Entry 3KFU (X-ray diffraction, 3.00 A resolution); this record covers chains E and G of the 14 polymer chains in the assembly.

[Chain E]
Protein: Glutamyl-tRNA(Gln) amidotransferase subunit A
Organism: Thermus thermophilus
Notes: EC 6.3.5.-
UniProtKB: Q9LCX3 (GATA_THET8); residue numbers follow UniProt; this construct covers 1-471
Sequence (471 residues; row label = number of the first residue in the row):
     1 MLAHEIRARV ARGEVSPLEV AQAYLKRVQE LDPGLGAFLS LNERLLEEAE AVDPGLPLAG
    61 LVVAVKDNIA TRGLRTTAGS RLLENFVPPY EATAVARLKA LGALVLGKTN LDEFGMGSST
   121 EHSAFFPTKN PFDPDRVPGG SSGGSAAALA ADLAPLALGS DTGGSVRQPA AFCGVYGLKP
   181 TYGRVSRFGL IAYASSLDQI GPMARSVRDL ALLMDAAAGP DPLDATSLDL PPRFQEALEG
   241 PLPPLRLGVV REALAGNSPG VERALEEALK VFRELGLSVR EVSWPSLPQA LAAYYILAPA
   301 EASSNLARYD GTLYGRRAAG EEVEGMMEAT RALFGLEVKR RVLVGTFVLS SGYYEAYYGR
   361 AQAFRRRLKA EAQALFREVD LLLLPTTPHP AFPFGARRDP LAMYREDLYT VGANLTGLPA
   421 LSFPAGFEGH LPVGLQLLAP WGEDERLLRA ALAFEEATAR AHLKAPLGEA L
Unresolved in the structure: 1, 470-471
From the paper describing this entry:
  - binding site for tRNA-Asn: Ser351 to Tyr354

[Chain G]
Protein: Glutamyl-tRNA(Gln) amidotransferase subunit C
Organism: Thermus thermophilus
Notes: EC 6.3.5.-
UniProtKB: Q9LCX4 (GATC_THET8); residues 2-90 here correspond to UniProt positions 1-89 (UniProt number = residue number - 1)
Sequence (92 residues; numbered -1 to 90; the number before each row is that of its first residue; numbers below 1 keep their minus sign (Met-1 is residue -1)):
    -1 MPGMELSPEL LRKLETLAKI RLSPEEEALL LQDLKRILDF VDALPRVEEG GAEEALGRLR
    59 EDEPRPSLPQ AEALALAPEA EDGFFRVPPV LE
Unresolved in the structure: -1 to 2, 89-90
Construct notes: expression tag (-1 to 1)

[Chain E / chain G interface]
Residue-residue contacts (78):
  Val87(E) with Leu74(G)
  Asp221(E) with Arg56(G), hydrogen bond (backbone-side chain)
  Pro222(E) with Arg56(G), hydrogen bond (backbone-side chain)
  Asp224(E) with Arg56(G), hydrogen bond (backbone-side chain)
  Ala225(E) with Arg56(G)
  Gln289(E) with Pro43(G)
  Leu291(E) with Phe38(G), hydrophobic
  Ala292(E) with Phe38(G), hydrophobic; Val39(G)
  Ala293(E) with Leu42(G), hydrophobic
  Tyr295(E) with Val39(G)
  Ile296(E) with Val39(G), hydrophobic
  Gly311(E) with Pro76(G)
  Thr312(E) with Pro76(G); Val85(G)
  Leu313(E) with Leu74(G); Ala75(G), hydrogen bond (backbone-backbone); Pro76(G); Phe83(G)
  Tyr314(E) with Leu74(G); Pro76(G)
  Gly315(E) with Pro76(G)
  Arg317(E) with Pro76(G); Glu77(G); Arg84(G), hydrogen bond (side chain-backbone); Val85(G); Pro86(G)
  Glu322(E) with Pro86(G)
  Val323(E) with Pro87(G); Val88(G), hydrophobic
  Glu324(E) with Lys17(G), salt bridge
  Met326(E) with Pro86(G)
  Met327(E) with Lys17(G)
  Glu328(E) with Lys17(G); Arg19(G)
  Ala329(E) with Arg19(G)
  Arg331(E) with Ala16(G), hydrogen bond (side chain-backbone); Lys17(G), hydrogen bond (side chain-backbone); Ile18(G)
  Ala332(E) with Arg19(G)
  Leu336(E) with Glu24(G); Leu28(G), hydrophobic
  Lys339(E) with Glu24(G)
  Arg340(E) with Leu28(G); Asp31(G), salt bridge; Leu32(G); Ile35(G)
  Val342(E) with Ala16(G), hydrophobic; Ile18(G), hydrophobic
  Leu343(E) with Leu12(G); Glu13(G); Leu28(G), hydrophobic
  Val344(E) with Leu32(G), hydrophobic
  Thr346(E) with Ala16(G)
  Phe347(E) with Leu8(G), hydrophobic; Leu12(G), hydrophobic; Leu36(G), hydrophobic
  Glu355(E) with Arg44(G), salt bridge
  Tyr357(E) with Asp40(G)
  Arg360(E) with Val39(G); Asp40(G), salt bridge; Leu42(G), hydrogen bond (side chain-backbone); Arg44(G)
  Ala361(E) with Leu42(G), hydrophobic
  Ala363(E) with Val45(G); Glu47(G)
  Phe364(E) with Leu42(G), hydrophobic
  Arg366(E) with Glu47(G); Gly48(G), hydrogen bond (side chain-backbone); Gly49(G), hydrogen bond (side chain-backbone); Glu51(G), salt bridge
  Arg367(E) with Val45(G)
  Asp399(E) with Arg34(G), salt bridge
  Pro400(E) with Asp31(G)
  Leu401(E) with Arg34(G); Ile35(G), hydrophobic; Phe38(G), hydrophobic
  Tyr404(E) with Ile35(G)
Also at the interface, not in a pair above, chain E (55 interface residues in all): Phe86, Pro89, Leu223, Gly325, Phe334, Tyr353, Gly359, Gln362, Arg405
Also at the interface, not in a pair above, chain G (42 interface residues in all): Glu3, Leu27, Ala50, Arg63, Leu66, Glu70

[Summary]
Chain E and chain G form an interface of 55 and 42 residues respectively; the contacts include 10 hydrogen
bonds and 6 salt bridges. Among the polar pairs are Glu324(E)-Lys17(G), Arg340(E)-Asp31(G) and
Glu355(E)-Arg44(G). From the paper: a binding site for tRNA-Asn at Ser351(E).
Chain E is Glutamyl-tRNA(Gln) amidotransferase subunit A and chain G is Glutamyl-tRNA(Gln) amidotransferase
subunit C, both from Thermus thermophilus; the structure, Crystal structure of the transamidosome, was
determined by X-ray diffraction.
